Entry 3OOR (X-ray diffraction, 2.50 A resolution); this record covers chains A and C of the 3 polymer chains in the assembly.

# Chain A
Name: Intron encoded endonuclease I-SceI
Source organism: Saccharomyces cerevisiae
Notes: EC 3.1.-.-
UniProt: P03882 (SCE1_YEAST); residue numbers follow UniProt; this construct covers 1-235
Sequence (237 residues; row label = number of the first residue in the row; numbers below 1 keep their minus sign (Met-1 is residue -1)):
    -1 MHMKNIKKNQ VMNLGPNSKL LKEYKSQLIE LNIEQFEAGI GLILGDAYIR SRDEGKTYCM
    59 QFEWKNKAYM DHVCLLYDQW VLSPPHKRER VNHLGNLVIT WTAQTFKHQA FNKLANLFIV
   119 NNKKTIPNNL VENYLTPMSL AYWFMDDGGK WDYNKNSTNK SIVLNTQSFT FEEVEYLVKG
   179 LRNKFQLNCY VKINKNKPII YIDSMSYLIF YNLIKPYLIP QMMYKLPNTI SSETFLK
Unresolved in the structure: -1 to 2, 226-235
Differences from the reference sequence: engineered mutation Arg86 (Lys in P03882), Thr100 (Gly in P03882)
Reported in the primary citation:
  - binding site for the 25-nt DNA strand: Arg86
  - contacts within the chain: Arg86-Thr100
  - specificity-determining residues: Arg86
  - specificity-determining residues: Thr100 (proposed by the authors, not directly observed)
  - catalytic residues: Asp145 (citing earlier work)
  - mutagenesis - Q59A, Q59E, E61A, E61Q, R88A, R88K: abolished growth

# Chain C
Molecule: 25-nt DNA strand
Sequence (25 nucleotides; each row starts with the number of its first residue):
     1 CACGCTAGGG ATAACCGGGT AATAC
Unresolved in the structure: 1

# How chain A and chain C interact
Residue-residue contacts (41; chain A residue first):
  Gly13(A) - DA22(C)  phosphate contact
  Gly13(A) - DT23(C)  phosphate contact
  Asn15(A) - DT23(C)  hydrogen bond to the base
  Asn15(A) - DA24(C)  hydrogen bond to the sugar
  Ser16(A) - DT23(C)  phosphate contact
  Ser16(A) - DA24(C)  phosphate contact
  Lys17(A) - DA24(C)  hydrogen bond to the phosphate
  Lys17(A) - DC25(C)  phosphate contact
  Gly43(A) - DC15(C)  phosphate contact
  Asp44(A) - DA14(C)  phosphate contact
  Asp44(A) - DC15(C)  phosphate contact
  Tyr46(A) - DC15(C)  sugar contact
  Tyr46(A) - DC16(C)  sugar contact
  Tyr46(A) - DG17(C)  hydrogen bond to the phosphate
  Arg48(A) - DG17(C)  hydrogen bond to the base
  Arg48(A) - DG18(C)  hydrogen bond to the base
  Arg50(A) - DG18(C)  base contact
  Arg50(A) - DG19(C)  hydrogen bond to the base
  Gln59(A) - DC16(C)  base contact
  Gln59(A) - DG17(C)  hydrogen bond to the base
  Glu61(A) - DA14(C)  sugar contact
  Glu61(A) - DC15(C)  hydrogen bond to the base
  Trp62(A) - DA14(C)  phosphate contact
  Lys63(A) - DA13(C)  salt bridge to the phosphate
  Lys63(A) - DA14(C)  hydrogen bond to the phosphate
  Arg88(A) - DA14(C)  base contact
  Asn90(A) - DT12(C)  hydrogen bond to the phosphate
  His91(A) - DT12(C)  base contact
  Leu92(A) - DA11(C)  sugar contact
  Leu92(A) - DT12(C)  phosphate contact
  Asn94(A) - DT12(C)  hydrogen bond to the phosphate
  Val96(A) - DT12(C)  sugar contact
  Val96(A) - DA13(C)  base contact
  Trp149(A) - DT6(C)  hydrogen bond to the phosphate
  Asp150(A) - DT6(C)  base contact
  Asn152(A) - DC5(C)  base contact
  Asn152(A) - DT6(C)  hydrogen bond to the base
  Asn192(A) - DG8(C)  base contact
  Asn192(A) - DG9(C)  base contact
  Lys193(A) - DG9(C)  base contact
  Lys193(A) - DG10(C)  hydrogen bond to the base
Interface residues without a listed pair, chain A (34 interface residues in all): Leu12, Pro14, Ala45, Asn64, Arg86, Asn120, Asp144, Asp145, Thr156, Lys190
Interface residues without a listed pair, chain C (21 interface residues in all): DA7, DT20, DA21

# Summary
34 residues of chain A face 21 of chain C across their interface, with 15 hydrogen bonds and 1 salt bridge.
Among the polar pairs are Asn15(A)-DT23(C), Arg48(A)-DG17(C) and Arg48(A)-DG18(C). From the paper: the
catalytic residue Asp145(A); Q59A, Q59E and E61A of chain A, among others, abolish growth; 6 substitutions
were tested in all.
Here chain A is Intron encoded endonuclease I-SceI (Saccharomyces cerevisiae) and chain C is a 25-nt DNA
strand. Entry 3OOR (I-SceI mutant (K86R/G100T)complexed with C/G+4 DNA substrate) was determined by X-ray
diffraction, deposited together with 3OOL.
